Entry 5O7Y (X-ray diffraction, 1.97 A resolution); this record covers chain A.

# Chain A
Protein: Thebaine 6-O-demethylase
Organism: Papaver somniferum
Notes: EC 1.14.11.31
Reference sequence: D4N500 (DIOX1_PAPSO); residues 1-364 here = UniProt positions 1-364
Sequence (367 residues; numbered -2 to 364; the number before each row is that of its first residue; numbers below 1 keep their minus sign (Ser-2 is residue -2)):
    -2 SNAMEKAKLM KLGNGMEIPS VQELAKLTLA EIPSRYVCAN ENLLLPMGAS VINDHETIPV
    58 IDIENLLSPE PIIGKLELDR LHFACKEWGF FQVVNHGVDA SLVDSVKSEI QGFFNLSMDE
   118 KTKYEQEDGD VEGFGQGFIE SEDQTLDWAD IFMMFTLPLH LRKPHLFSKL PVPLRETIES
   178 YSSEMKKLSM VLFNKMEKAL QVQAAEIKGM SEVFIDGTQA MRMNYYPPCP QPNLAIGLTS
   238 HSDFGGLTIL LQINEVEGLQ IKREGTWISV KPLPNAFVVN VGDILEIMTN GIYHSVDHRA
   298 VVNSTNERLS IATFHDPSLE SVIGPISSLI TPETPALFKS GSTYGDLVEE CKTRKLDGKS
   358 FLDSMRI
Disordered / not traced: 38-40, 46-51
Construct notes: expression tag (-2 to 0)
Metal / ion sites: Ni2+: His238, Asp240, His295 (together with 1,2-ethanediol, succinic acid)
Small-molecule neighbours: succinic acid (SIN): Asn221, Tyr223, Leu235, His238, Asp240, Leu247, Leu256, His295, Ala297, Arg305, Ser307, Ala309, Phe311
Curated features (UniProtKB/Swiss-Prot):
  - binding site (2-oxoglutarate): Tyr223, Arg305, Ser307
  - binding site (Fe cation): His238, Asp240, His295
What the authors report for this chain:
  - Ni2+ coordination: His238, Asp240, His295
  - binding site for succinic acid: Asn221, Tyr223, Leu235, Leu247, Leu256, Arg305, Ser307

# In short
Ligands of chain A: succinic acid. The Ni2+ site is built by His238, Asp240 and His295. Curated annotation
(UniProt) lists 3 residues binding 2-oxoglutarate and 3 Fe cation-binding residues. The paper reports a
binding site for succinic acid at Asn221, Tyr223 and Leu235 among others; Ni2+ coordination by His238, Asp240
and His295.
Chain A is Thebaine 6-O-demethylase (Papaver somniferum); the structure, Thebaine 6-O-demethylase (T6ODM) from
Papaver somniferum in complex with succinate, was determined by X-ray diffraction together with 5O9W from the
same study.
